PDB entry 3C1Z | X-ray diffraction, 2.30 A resolution | chains A and B

# Chain A (and B)
Protein: DNA integrity scanning protein disA
Source organism: Thermotoga maritima
Notes: chain B of this document is another copy of the same molecule, construct and numbering; everything in this record applies to it too
UniProtKB: Q9WY43 (DISA_THEMA); numbering as in UniProt (aligned over 1-357)
Chain sequence (377 residues; each row starts with the number of its first residue; numbers below 1 keep their minus sign (Met-19 is residue -19)):
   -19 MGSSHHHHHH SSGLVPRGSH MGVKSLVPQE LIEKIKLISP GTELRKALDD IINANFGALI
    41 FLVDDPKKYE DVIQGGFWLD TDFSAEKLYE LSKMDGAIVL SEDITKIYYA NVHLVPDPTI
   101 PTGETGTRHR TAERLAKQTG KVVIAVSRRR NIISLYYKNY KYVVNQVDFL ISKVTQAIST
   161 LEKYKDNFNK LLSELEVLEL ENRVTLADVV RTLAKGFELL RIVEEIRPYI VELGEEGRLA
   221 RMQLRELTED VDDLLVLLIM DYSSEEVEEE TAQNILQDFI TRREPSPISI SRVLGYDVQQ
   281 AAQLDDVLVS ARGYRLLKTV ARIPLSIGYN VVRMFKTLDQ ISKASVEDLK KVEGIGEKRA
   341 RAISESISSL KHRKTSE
Unresolved in the structure: -19 to 6, 356-357
Construct notes: expression tag (-19 to 0)
Swiss-Prot annotation at these positions:
  - binding site (3',3'-c-di-AMP): Gly76, Leu94, Thr107, Thr111, Arg128
  - mutagenesis: Asp75 (D75N: Significant loss of c-di-AMP formation, still forms octamers), Thr107 to Thr111 (Significant loss of c-di-AMP formation), Arg108 to Arg110 (About 90% loss of c-di-AMP formation), Arg128 to Arg130 (2-fold increase in c-di-AMP formation), Arg130 (R130A: About 90% loss of c-di-AMP formation)

# Interface between chain A and chain B
Pairs across the interface - 15 pairs, chain A then chain B:
  Gln54(A) with Pro98(B); Arg110(B); Arg114(B)
  His93(A) with Thr105(B), hydrogen bond (side chain-backbone); Thr107(B); Arg110(B), hydrogen bond
  Val95(A) with Pro98(B), hydrophobic
  Pro98(A) with Gln54(B); Val95(B), hydrophobic; Pro98(B), hydrophobic
  Gly106(A) with His93(B)
  Thr107(A) with His93(B)
  Arg110(A) with Gln54(B); His93(B)
  Arg114(A) with Gln54(B)
Also at the interface, not in a pair above, chain A (9 interface residues in all): Pro96

# Overview
9 residues of chain A and 8 residues of chain B are in contact; the contacts include 2 hydrogen bonds. Polar
contacts include His93(A)-Thr105(B) and His93(A)-Arg110(B). Curated annotation (UniProt) lists 5 residues
binding 3',3'-c-di-AMP and 9 mutagenesis sites on chain A.
Chain A and chain B are both DNA integrity scanning protein disA (Thermotoga maritima); the structure,
Structure of the ligand-free form of a bacterial DNA damage sensor protein, was determined by X-ray
diffraction, deposited together with 3C1Y, 3C21 and 3C23.
